PDB entry 5GNJ | X-ray diffraction, 2.70 A resolution | chains G and L of the 4 polymer chains in the assembly

== Chain G ==
Name: Transcription factor MYC2
Source organism: Arabidopsis thaliana
UniProtKB: Q39204 (MYC2_ARATH); numbering as in UniProt (aligned over 446-525)
Chain sequence (89 residues; each row starts with the number of its first residue):
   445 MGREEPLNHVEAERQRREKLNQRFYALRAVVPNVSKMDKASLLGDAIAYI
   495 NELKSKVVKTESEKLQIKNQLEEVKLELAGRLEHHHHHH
Not modelled in the structure: 445-451, 525-533
Differences from the reference sequence: expression tag (445, 526-533)

== Chain L ==
Molecule: 15-nt DNA strand
Sequence (15 nucleotides; numbered 803 to 817; the number before each row is that of its first residue):
   803 TGGGTCACGTGTTCC
Not modelled in the structure: 803

== How chain G and chain L interact ==
Contacting residue pairs - 5 pairs, chain G then chain L:
  His453(G) - DT807(L)  base contact
  Glu457(G) - DC808(L)  hydrogen bond to the base
  Glu457(G) - DA809(L)  base contact
  Arg460(G) - DT807(L)  sugar contact
  Arg460(G) - DC808(L)  salt bridge to the phosphate
Interface residues without a listed pair, chain G (4 interface residues in all): Asn452
Interface residues without a listed pair, chain L (4 interface residues in all): DG805

== Summary ==
Chain G and chain L each contribute 4 residues to their interface, with 1 hydrogen bond and 1 salt bridge.
Polar pairs include Glu457(G)-DC808(L) and Arg460(G)-DC808(L).
Chain G is Transcription factor MYC2 (Arabidopsis thaliana) and chain L is a 15-nt DNA strand; the structure,
Structure of a transcription factor and DNA complex, was determined by X-ray diffraction.
